4JT5 - chains B and D; structure by X-ray diffraction, 3.45 A resolution.

Chain B:
Name: Serine/threonine-protein kinase mTOR
From: Homo sapiens
Notes: EC 2.7.11.1
UniProt: P42345 (MTOR_HUMAN); residue numbers follow UniProt; this construct covers 1376-2549
Amino-acid sequence (1174 residues; each row starts with the number of its first residue):
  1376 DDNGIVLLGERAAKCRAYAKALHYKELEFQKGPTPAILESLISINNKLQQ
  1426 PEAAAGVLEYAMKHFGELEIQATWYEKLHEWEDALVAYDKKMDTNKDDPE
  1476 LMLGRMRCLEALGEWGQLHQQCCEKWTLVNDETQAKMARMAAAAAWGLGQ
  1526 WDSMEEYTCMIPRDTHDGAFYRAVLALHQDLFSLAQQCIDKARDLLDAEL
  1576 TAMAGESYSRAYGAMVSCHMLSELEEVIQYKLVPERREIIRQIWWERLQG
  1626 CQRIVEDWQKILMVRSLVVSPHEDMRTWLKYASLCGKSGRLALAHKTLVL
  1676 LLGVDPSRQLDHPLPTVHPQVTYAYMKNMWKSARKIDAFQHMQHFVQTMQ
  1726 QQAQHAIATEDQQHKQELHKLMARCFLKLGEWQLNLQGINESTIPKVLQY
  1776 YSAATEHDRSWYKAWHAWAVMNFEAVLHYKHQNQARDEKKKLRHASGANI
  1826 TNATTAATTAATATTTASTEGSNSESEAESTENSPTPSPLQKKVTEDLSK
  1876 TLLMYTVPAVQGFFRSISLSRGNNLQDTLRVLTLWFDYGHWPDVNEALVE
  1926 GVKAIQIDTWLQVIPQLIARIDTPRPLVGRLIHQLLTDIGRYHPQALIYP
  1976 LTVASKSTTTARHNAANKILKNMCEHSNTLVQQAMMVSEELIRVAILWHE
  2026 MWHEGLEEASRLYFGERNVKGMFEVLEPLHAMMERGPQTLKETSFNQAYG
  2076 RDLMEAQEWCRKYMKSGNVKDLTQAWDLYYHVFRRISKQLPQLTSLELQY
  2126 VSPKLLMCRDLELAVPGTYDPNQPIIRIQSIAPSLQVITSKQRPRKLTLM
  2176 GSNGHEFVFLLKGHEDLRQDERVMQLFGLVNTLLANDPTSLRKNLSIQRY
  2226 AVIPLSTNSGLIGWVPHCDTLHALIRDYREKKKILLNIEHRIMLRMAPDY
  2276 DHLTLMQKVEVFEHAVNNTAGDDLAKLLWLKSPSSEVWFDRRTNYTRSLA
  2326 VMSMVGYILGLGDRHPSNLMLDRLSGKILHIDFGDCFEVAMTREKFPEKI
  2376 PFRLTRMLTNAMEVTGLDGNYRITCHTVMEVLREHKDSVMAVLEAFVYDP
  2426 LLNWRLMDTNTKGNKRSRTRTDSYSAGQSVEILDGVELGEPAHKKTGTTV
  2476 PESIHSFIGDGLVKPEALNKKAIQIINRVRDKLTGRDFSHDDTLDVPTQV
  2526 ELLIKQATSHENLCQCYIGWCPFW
Disordered / not traced: 1376-1384, 1815-1866, 2437-2491
Small-molecule neighbours: P2X (2-[4-amino-1-(propan-2-yl)-1H-pyrazolo[3,4-d]pyrimidin-3-yl]-1H-indol-5-ol): L2185, K2187, L2192, D2195, M2199, Y2225, V2227, I2237, G2238, W2239, V2240, T2245, M2345, I2356, D2357, F2358
Swiss-Prot annotation at these positions:
  - region: V2162 to R2168 (G-loop), K2258 to G2296 (Interaction with MLST8), G2335 to N2343 (Catalytic loop), H2355 to T2380 (Activation loop)
  - binding site (1D-myo-inositol hexakisphosphate): K1662, K1702, R1749
  - binding site (ATP): S2165, Q2167, L2185, K2187, E2190, Y2225, G2238, W2239, V2240, T2245, M2345, I2356
  - binding site (Mg(2+)): N2343, D2357
  - modified residue: S2159 (Phosphoserine), T2164 (Phosphothreonine), T2173 (Phosphothreonine), T2446 (Phosphothreonine), S2448 (Phosphoserine), S2478 (Phosphoserine), S2481 (Phosphoserine)
  - cross-link: K2066 (Glycyl lysine isopeptide (Lys-Gly) (interchain with G-Cter in ubiquitin))
  - natural variant: D1376 (D1376E: Found in a patient with focal epilepsy; uncertain significance), Y1450 (Y1450D: In FCORD2), W1456 (W1456G: In FCORD2), A1459 (A1459D: In FCORD2; A1459S: In FCORD2; uncertain significance), L1460 (L1460P: In FCORD2), C1483 (C1483R: In FCORD2), W1490 (W1490R: In SKS), M1595 (M1595I: In SKS), R1709 (R1709H: In FCORD2; uncertain significance), E1799 (E1799K: In SKS), A1832 (A1832T: In SKS), F1888 (F1888C: In SKS), 10 further natural variant entries in UniProt
  - mutagenesis: K2066 (K2066R: Complete loss ubiquitination by the SCF(FBXO22) complex), S2159 (S2159A: Reduces mTORC1-associated S-2481 autophosphorylation; when associated with A-2164. Reduced activity of the mTORC1 complex; S2159D: Mimics phosphorylation ...), T2164 (T2164A: Reduces mTORC1-associated S-2481 autophosphorylation; when associated with A-2159; T2164E: Stronger phosphorylation of RPS6KB1; when associated with D-2159), T2173 (T2173A: Increased mTOR kinase activity), H2340 (H2340A: Barely detectable kinase activity), D2357 (D2357E: Kinase-dead mutant, loss of interaction with TM4SF5 and loss of lysosome membrane localization; when associated with I-2364), V2364 (V2364I: Kinase-dead mutant, loss of interaction with TM4SF5 and loss of lysosome membrane localization; when associated with E-2357)
Reported in the primary citation:
  - specificity-determining residues: L2185, W2239, L2354 (proposed by the authors, not directly observed)
  - binding site for P2X: Y2225
  - mutagenesis - D2338A, H2340A: abolished catalytic activity
  - mutagenesis - I2017V, A2020V, E2419K: increased catalytic activity (citing earlier work)
  - mutagenesis - W2027F: abolished catalytic activity (citing earlier work)

Chain D:
Name: Target of rapamycin complex subunit LST8
From: Homo sapiens
UniProt: Q9BVC4 (LST8_HUMAN); residue numbers follow UniProt; this construct covers 1-323
Amino-acid sequence (326 residues; row label = number of the first residue in the row):
     1 MNTSPGTVGSDPVILATAGYDHTVRFWQAHSGICTRTVQHQDSQVNALEV
    51 TPDRSMIAAAGYQHIRMYDLNSNNPNPIISYDGVNKNIASVGFHEDGRWM
   101 YTGGEDCTARIWDLRSRNLQCQRIFQVNAPINCVCLHPNQAELIVGDQSG
   151 AIHIWDLKTDHNEQLIPEPEVSITSAHIDPDASYMAAVNSTGNCYVWNLT
   201 GGIGDEVTQLIPKTKIPAHTRYALQCRFSPDSTLLATCSADQTCKIWRTS
   251 NFSLMTELSIKSGNPGESSRGWMWGCAFSGDSQYIVTASSDNLARLWCVE
   301 TGEIKREYGGHQKAVVCLAFNDSVLG
Disordered / not traced: 1-7, 325-326
Construct notes: expression tag (324-326)

Interface between chain B and chain D:
Pairs across the interface (39):
  R2270(B) with K313(D), hydrogen bond (backbone-side chain)
  M2271(B) with Y20(D); K313(D)
  A2272(B) with Y20(D), hydrophobic
  P2273(B) with Y20(D); H22(D)
  D2274(B) with H22(D), salt bridge; S43(D); Q44(D)
  H2277(B) with Q44(D), hydrogen bond (backbone-side chain); Y62(D); N87(D), hydrogen bond (backbone-side chain)
  L2278(B) with Y20(D), hydrophobic; Q44(D); N87(D), hydrogen bond (backbone-side chain); E105(D)
  T2279(B) with N46(D); N87(D); E105(D)
  L2280(B) with Q148(D)
  M2281(B) with T174(D); Y222(D), hydrophobic; L224(D), hydrophobic; W272(D); W274(D)
  Q2282(B) with Y20(D); Q44(D); N46(D), hydrogen bond; W274(D); V316(D)
  V2284(B) with Y222(D)
  E2285(B) with G271(D); W272(D), hydrogen bond (side chain-backbone); W274(D), hydrogen bond; S290(D), hydrogen bond
  E2288(B) with R221(D), salt bridge; W272(D)
  N2293(B) with S268(D), hydrogen bond
  E2536(B) with Y222(D), hydrogen bond
Interface residues without a listed pair, chain B (19 interface residues in all): L2269, H2289, N2292
Interface residues without a listed pair, chain D (23 interface residues in all): D42, V45, R270

Overview:
19 residues of chain B and 23 residues of chain D are in contact; the contacts include 10 hydrogen bonds and 2
salt bridges. Among the polar pairs are D2274(B)-H22(D), E2288(B)-R221(D) and R2270(B)-K313(D). From the
paper: a binding site for P2X at Y2225(B); D2338A, H2340A and W2027F of chain B abolish catalytic activity; 6
substitutions were tested in all.
Here chain B is Serine/threonine-protein kinase mTOR and chain D is Target of rapamycin complex subunit LST8,
both from Homo sapiens. Entry 4JT5 (mTORdeltaN-mLST8-pp242 complex) was determined by X-ray diffraction (same
publication as 4JSN, 4JSX, 4JT6, 4JSP and 4JSV).
